7QNA - chains C and D of the 6 polymer chains in the assembly; structure by electron microscopy, 3.00 A resolution.

Chain C:
Protein: Gamma-aminobutyric acid receptor subunit gamma-2
Organism: Homo sapiens
UniProt: A0A1W2PQX1 (A0A1W2PQX1_HUMAN); the construct has insertions or renumbered stretches relative to UniProt, so the offset changes along the chain: -22 to -18 = UniProt 1-5; -13 to -11 = UniProt 6-8; -9 to -6 = UniProt 9-12; -2 to 337 = UniProt 13-352; 4 more segments
Chain sequence (487 residues; row label = number of the first residue in the row; numbers below 1 keep their minus sign (Met-30 is residue -30)):
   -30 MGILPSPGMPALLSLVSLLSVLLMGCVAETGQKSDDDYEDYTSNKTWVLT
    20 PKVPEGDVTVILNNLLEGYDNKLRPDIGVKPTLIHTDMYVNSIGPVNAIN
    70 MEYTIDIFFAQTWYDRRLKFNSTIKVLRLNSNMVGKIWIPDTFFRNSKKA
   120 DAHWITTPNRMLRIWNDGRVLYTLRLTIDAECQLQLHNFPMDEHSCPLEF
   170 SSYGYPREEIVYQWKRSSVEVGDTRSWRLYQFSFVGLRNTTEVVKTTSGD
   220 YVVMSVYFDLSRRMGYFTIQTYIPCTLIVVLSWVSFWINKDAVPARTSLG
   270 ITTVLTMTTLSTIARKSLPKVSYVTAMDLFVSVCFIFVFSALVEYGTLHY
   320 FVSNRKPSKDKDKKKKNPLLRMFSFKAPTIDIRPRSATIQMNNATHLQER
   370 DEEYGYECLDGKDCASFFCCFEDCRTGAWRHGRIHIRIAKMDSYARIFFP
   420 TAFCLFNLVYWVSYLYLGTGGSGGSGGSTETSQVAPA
Unresolved in the structure: -30 to 26, 324-405, 437-456
Disulfide bonds: Cys151-Cys165
Covalently attached groups: N-acetylglucosamine (NAG) linked to Asn208
Construct notes: initiating methionine (-30); expression tag (-29 to -23, 392-456); conflict Met-22 (Val1 in A0A1W2PQX1), Pro-21 (Trp2 in A0A1W2PQX1), Ala-20 (Ile3 in A0A1W2PQX1), 40 further conflict positions vs the reference (A0A1W2PQX1) not listed; insertion (-17 to -14, -10, -5 to -3, 338-342, 361, 379-380, 386)

Chain D:
Protein: Gamma-aminobutyric acid receptor subunit beta-3
Organism: Homo sapiens
UniProt: P28472 (GBRB3_HUMAN); residues -24 to 448 here correspond to UniProt positions 1-473 (UniProt number = residue number + 25)
Chain sequence (473 residues; each row starts with the number of its first residue; numbers below 1 keep their minus sign (Met-24 is residue -24)):
   -24 MWGLAGGRLFGIFSAPVLVAVVCCAQSVNDPGNMSFVKETVDKLLKGYDI
    26 RLRPDFGGPPVCVGMNIDIASIDMVSEVNMDYTLTMYFQQYWRDKRLAYS
    76 GIPLNLTLDNRVADQLWVPDTYFLNDKKSFVHGVTVKNRMIRLHPDGTVL
   126 YGLRITTTAACMMDLRRYPLDEQNCTLEIESYGYTTDDIEFYWRGGDKAV
   176 TGVERIELPQFSIVEHRLVSRNVVFATGAYPRLSLSFRLKRNIGYFILQT
   226 YMPSILITILSWVSFWINYDASAARVALGITTVLTMTTINTHLRETLPKI
   276 PYVKAIDMYLMGCFVFVFLALLEYAFVNYIFFGRGPQRQKKLAEKTAKAK
   326 NDRSKSESNRVDAHGNILLTSLEVHNEMNEVSGGIGDTRNSAISFDNSGI
   376 QYRKQSMPREGHGRFLGDRSLPHKKTHLRRRSSQLKIKIPDLTDVNAIDR
   426 WSRIVFPFTFSLFNLVYWLYYVN
Unresolved in the structure: -24 to 6, 308-421, 448
Disulfide bonds: Cys136-Cys150
Covalently attached groups: N-acetylglucosamine (NAG) linked to Asn80; glycan linked to Asn149

Chain C / chain D interface:
Contacting residue pairs - 100 pairs, chain C then chain D:
  Val27(C) - Phe31(D)  hydrophobic
  Thr28(C) - Asp24(D)
  Thr28(C) - Leu27(D)
  Leu31(C) - Asp24(D)
  Leu31(C) - Arg26(D)
  Leu31(C) - Leu27(D)  hydrophobic
  Asn32(C) - Arg26(D)  hydrogen bond
  Leu35(C) - Arg26(D)
  Asn60(C) - Leu99(D)  hydrogen bond (side chain-backbone)
  Phe77(C) - Tyr97(D)
  Phe77(C) - Tyr157(D)  hydrophobic
  Arg97(C) - Asp163(D)  salt bridge
  Asn99(C) - Ile25(D)  hydrogen bond (side chain-backbone)
  Asn99(C) - Arg26(D)
  Asn99(C) - Trp92(D)
  Asn99(C) - Tyr159(D)  hydrogen bond
  Asn101(C) - Ile25(D)
  Met102(C) - Arg26(D)
  Asp120(C) - Lys103(D)  salt bridge
  His122(C) - Asp101(D)  salt bridge
  His122(C) - Lys102(D)
  Ile124(C) - Thr96(D)
  Ile124(C) - Tyr97(D)
  Ile124(C) - Phe98(D)  hydrophobic
  Ile124(C) - Ser104(D)
  Ile124(C) - Phe105(D)
  Ile124(C) - Val106(D)  hydrophobic
  Ile124(C) - Ile130(D)  hydrophobic
  Thr125(C) - Thr96(D)  hydrogen bond (backbone-backbone)
  Thr125(C) - Leu128(D)
  Thr125(C) - Ile130(D)
  Thr126(C) - Val93(D)
  Thr126(C) - Pro94(D)
  Thr126(C) - Asp95(D)
  Thr126(C) - Thr96(D)
  Asn128(C) - Tyr97(D)
  Asn128(C) - Tyr157(D)  hydrogen bond (backbone-side chain)
  Arg129(C) - Tyr157(D)
  Met130(C) - Tyr157(D)
  Met130(C) - Gly158(D)
  Met130(C) - Tyr205(D)
  Arg132(C) - Gly158(D)  hydrogen bond (side chain-backbone)
  Arg132(C) - Thr160(D)
  Arg132(C) - Thr202(D)
  Arg132(C) - Tyr205(D)  hydrogen bond
  Thr142(C) - Tyr157(D)  hydrogen bond (backbone-side chain)
  Leu143(C) - Tyr157(D)  hydrogen bond (backbone-side chain)
  Arg144(C) - Tyr97(D)
  Arg144(C) - Phe98(D)  hydrogen bond (side chain-backbone)
  Arg144(C) - Leu99(D)  hydrogen bond (side chain-backbone)
  Arg144(C) - Asp101(D)  salt bridge
  Arg144(C) - Tyr157(D)  hydrogen bond (backbone-side chain)
  Ser195(C) - Met137(D)
  Trp196(C) - Met137(D)
  Arg197(C) - Lys102(D)
  Arg197(C) - Met137(D)
  Tyr199(C) - Val53(D)  hydrogen bond (side chain-backbone)
  Tyr199(C) - Met55(D)  hydrophobic
  Tyr199(C) - Pro273(D)  hydrophobic
  Tyr199(C) - Lys274(D)
  Tyr199(C) - Ile275(D)
  Tyr199(C) - Pro276(D)
  Gln200(C) - Lys274(D)
  Arg232(C) - Pro276(D)
  Gly234(C) - Pro276(D)
  Tyr235(C) - Arg269(D)  hydrogen bond (side chain-backbone)
  Tyr235(C) - Lys274(D)
  Tyr235(C) - Ile275(D)
  Tyr235(C) - Pro276(D)
  Phe236(C) - Lys274(D)
  Ile238(C) - Arg269(D)
  Ile238(C) - Met286(D)  hydrophobic
  Gln239(C) - Asn265(D)
  Gln239(C) - Arg269(D)
  Ile242(C) - Met286(D)  hydrophobic
  Leu246(C) - Phe289(D)  hydrophobic
  Leu246(C) - Phe293(D)
  Ile247(C) - Val258(D)  hydrophobic
  Val249(C) - Phe293(D)  hydrophobic
  Leu250(C) - Val258(D)  hydrophobic
  Leu250(C) - Phe293(D)  hydrophobic
  Leu250(C) - Leu296(D)  hydrophobic
  Val253(C) - Leu297(D)  hydrophobic
  Val253(C) - Ala300(D)  hydrophobic
  Trp256(C) - Tyr304(D)
  Ile257(C) - Val251(D)  hydrophobic
  Ile257(C) - Asn303(D)
  Asn258(C) - Asn303(D)  hydrogen bond (backbone-side chain)
  Ala261(C) - Ser247(D)
  Ala264(C) - Ser247(D)
  Ala264(C) - Ala248(D)
  Ala264(C) - Val251(D)
  Leu268(C) - Val251(D)  hydrophobic
  Leu268(C) - Ile255(D)  hydrophobic
  Thr271(C) - Ile255(D)
  Thr275(C) - Leu259(D)
  Thr275(C) - Thr262(D)
  Ile282(C) - Glu270(D)
  Ser286(C) - Lys274(D)  hydrogen bond
  Arg415(C) - Tyr304(D)
Other interface residues (no listed pair), chain C (63 interface residues in all): Tyr58, Asp75, Leu96, Leu98, Arg194, Arg231, Pro243, Pro263, Ser267, Thr272, Leu274, Leu279
Other interface residues (no listed pair), chain D (60 interface residues in all): Phe63, Gln65, Asn100, Ala135, Phe200, Thr266, Phe307

Overview:
The interface between chain C and chain D involves 63 residues on one side and 60 on the other; the contacts
include 17 hydrogen bonds and 4 salt bridges. Polar contacts include Arg97(C)-Asp163(D), Asp120(C)-Lys103(D)
and His122(C)-Asp101(D). Covalently linked N-acetylglucosamine: at Asn208(C).
Here chain C is Gamma-aminobutyric acid receptor subunit gamma-2 and chain D is Gamma-aminobutyric acid
receptor subunit beta-3, both from Homo sapiens. Entry 7QNA (Cryo-EM structure of human full-length
alpha4beta3gamma2 GABA(A)R in complex with GABA and nanobody Nb25) was determined by electron microscopy,
deposited together with 7QN5, 7QN6, 7QN7, 7QN8, 7QN9, 7QNB and 3 further entries.
